Entry 7PGN (X-ray diffraction, 2.40 A resolution); this record covers chain A.

[Chain A]
Name: Hedgehog-interacting protein
Organism: Homo sapiens
Reference sequence: Q96QV1 (HHIP_HUMAN); residue numbers follow UniProt; this construct covers 213-670
Sequence (470 residues; row label = number of the first residue in the row):
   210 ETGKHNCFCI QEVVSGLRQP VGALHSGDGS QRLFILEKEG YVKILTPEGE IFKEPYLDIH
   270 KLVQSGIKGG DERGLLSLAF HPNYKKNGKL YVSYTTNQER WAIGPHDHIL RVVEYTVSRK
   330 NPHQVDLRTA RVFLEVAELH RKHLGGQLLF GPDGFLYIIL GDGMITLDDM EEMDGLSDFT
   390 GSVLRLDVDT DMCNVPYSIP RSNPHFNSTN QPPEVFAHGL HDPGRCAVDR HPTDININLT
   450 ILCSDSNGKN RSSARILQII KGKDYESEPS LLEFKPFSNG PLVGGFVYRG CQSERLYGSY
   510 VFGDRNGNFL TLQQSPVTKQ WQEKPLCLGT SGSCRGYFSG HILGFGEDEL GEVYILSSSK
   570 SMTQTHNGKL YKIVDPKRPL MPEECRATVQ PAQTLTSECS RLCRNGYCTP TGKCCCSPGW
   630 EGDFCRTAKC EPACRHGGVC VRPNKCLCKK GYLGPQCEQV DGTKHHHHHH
Disordered / not traced: 210-212, 308-314, 441-444, 458-460, 485-489, 571-572, 671-679
Sequence notes: expression tag (210-212, 671-679)
Curated features (UniProtKB/Swiss-Prot):
  - region: L376 to F388 (Interaction with SHH zinc binding site)
  - binding site (Zn(2+)): D383
  - glycosylation (N-linked (GlcNAc...) asparagine): N416, N447, N459
  - mutagenesis: E380 (E380A: Abolishes SHH binding), M382 (M382A: Abolishes SHH binding), D383 (D383A/R: Abolishes SHH binding), D387 (D387A: Abolishes SHH binding)
Disulfide bonds: C216-C536, C218-C543, C402-C624, C435-C452, C500-C594, C608-C617, C612-C623, C625-C634, C639-C649, C643-C655, C657-C666
Small-molecule neighbours: 1,3,4,6-tetra-O-sulfo-beta-D-fructofuranose (YYJ): K277, G279, D280, R350, K351
What the authors report for this chain:
  - mutagenesis - K277E/R328E/R350E/K569E/R610E/R613E: abolished binding to heparin
  - mutagenesis - K277E/R328E/R350E/K569E/R610E/R613E: abolished binding to HS
  - mutagenesis - K277E/R328E/R350E/K569E/R610E/R613E: abolished binding to CS
  - mutagenesis - K277E/R328E/R350E/K569E/R610E/R613E: decreased signaling

[In short]
Ligands of chain A: 1,3,4,6-tetra-O-sulfo-beta-D-fructofuranose. From UniProt: Zn2+-binding residue D383 and 4
mutagenesis sites. The paper reports that K277E/R328E/R350E/K569E/R610E/R613E abolish binding to heparin;
K277E/R328E/R350E/K569E/R610E/R613E abolish binding to HS.
Chain A is Hedgehog-interacting protein (Homo sapiens); the structure, HHP-C in complex with glycosaminoglycan
mimic SOS, was determined by X-ray diffraction (same publication as 7PGK, 7PGL and 7PGM).
